Entry 5D81 (X-ray diffraction, 1.39 A resolution); this record covers chain A.

Chain A:
Name: Delta(5)-3-ketosteroid isomerase
Organism: Pseudomonas putida
Notes: EC 5.3.3.1
UniProtKB: P07445 (SDIS_PSEPU); residues 1-131 here = UniProt positions 1-131
Amino-acid sequence (135 residues; row label = number of the first residue in the row):
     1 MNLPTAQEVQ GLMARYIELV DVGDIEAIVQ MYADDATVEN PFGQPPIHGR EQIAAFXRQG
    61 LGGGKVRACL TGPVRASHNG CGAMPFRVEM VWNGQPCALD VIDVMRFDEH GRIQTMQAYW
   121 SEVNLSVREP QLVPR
Disordered / not traced: 128-135
Modified positions: 3CT (3-chloro-L-tyrosine) at position 57
Sequence notes: engineered mutation N40 (Asp in P07445); expression tag (132-135)
UniProt features mapped onto this chain:
  - active site: Y16 (Proton donor)
  - binding site (substrate): D103
  - mutagenesis: Y16 (Y16F: Reduces activity 2000-fold. Reduces activity 10000-fold; when associated with E-103; N-103 or L-103; Y16S: Reduces activity 20-fold), Y32 (Y32S: Reduces activity 4-fold), W92 (W92A: Slightly reduces activity. Reduces protein stability), D103 (D103A/L: Reduces activity 100-fold. Reduces activity 10000-fold; when associated with F-16; D103E: Slightly reduces activity. Reduces activity 10000-fold; when associated with F-16 ...), L125 (L125A: Slightly reduces activity and reduces protein stability; when associated with A-127), V127 (V127A: Slightly reduces activity and reduces protein stability; when associated with A-125)

Summary:
From UniProt: active-site residue Y16, substrate-binding residue D103 and 6 mutagenesis sites.
Chain A is Delta(5)-3-ketosteroid isomerase (Pseudomonas putida); the structure, Crystal Structure of
Ketosteroid Isomerase from Pseudomonas putida (pKSI); D40N, Y57(Cl-Y), was determined by X-ray diffraction
together with 5D82 and 5D83 from the same study.
